PDB entry 2QE7 | X-ray diffraction, 3.06 A resolution | chains F and G of the 8 polymer chains in the assembly

Chain F:
Name: ATP synthase subunit beta
Source organism: Bacillus sp
Notes: EC 3.6.1.34
UniProt: Q71CG3 (Q71CG3_9BACI); residues 1-462 here = UniProt positions 1-462
Sequence (462 residues; numbered 1 to 462; the number before each row is that of its first residue):
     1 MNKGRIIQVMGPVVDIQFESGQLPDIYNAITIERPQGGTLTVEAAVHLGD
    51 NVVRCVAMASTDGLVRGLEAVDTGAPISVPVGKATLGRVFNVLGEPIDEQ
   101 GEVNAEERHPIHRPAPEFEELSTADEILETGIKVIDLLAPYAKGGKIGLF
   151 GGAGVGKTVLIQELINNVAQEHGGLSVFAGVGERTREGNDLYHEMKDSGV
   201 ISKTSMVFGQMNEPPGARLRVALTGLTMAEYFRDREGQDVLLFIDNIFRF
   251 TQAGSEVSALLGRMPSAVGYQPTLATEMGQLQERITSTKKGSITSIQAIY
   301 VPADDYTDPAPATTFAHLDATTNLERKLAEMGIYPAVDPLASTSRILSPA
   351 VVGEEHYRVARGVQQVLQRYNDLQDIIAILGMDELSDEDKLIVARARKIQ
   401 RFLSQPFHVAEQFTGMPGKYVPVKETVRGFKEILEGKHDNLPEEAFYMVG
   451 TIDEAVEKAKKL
Disordered / not traced: 1

Chain G:
Name: ATP synthase subunit gamma
Source organism: Bacillus sp
Notes: EC 3.6.1.34
UniProt: Q71CG4 (Q71CG4_9BACI); residues 1-286 here = UniProt positions 1-286
Sequence (286 residues; each row starts with the number of its first residue):
     1 MQGMREIKRRIRSVKNTRQITKAMKMVAAAKLRRAQETAENARPYADKIK
    51 EVISSIAAGTKDFSHPMLEARPVKKTGYMVITSDRGLAGPYNANILRLVS
   101 KTIEERHQSKDEYVIFAVGRKGRDFFKKRGYPVVEEVTGISDTPSLTEIQ
   151 DIAQSAIGMFADETFDKLTIFYNEFVSPIVQRPVEKQLLPLTSEEVLDGP
   201 VSAYEYEPDSESVLEVLLPKYAETLIYSALLDAKASEFGARMTAMGNATD
   251 NATEMLETLTLQFNRARQAAITQEIAEIVAGANALR
Disordered / not traced: 1-2, 50-63, 194-216, 267-286

How chain F and chain G interact:
Pairs across the interface - 22 pairs, chain F then chain G:
  Asp304(F) with Ala266(G)
  Leu340(F) with Arg5(G); Glu6(G)
  Thr343(F) with Arg5(G)
  Gln368(F) with Glu6(G), hydrogen bond; Arg9(G), hydrogen bond (backbone-side chain)
  Asn371(F) with Arg9(G); Arg10(G), hydrogen bond
  Asp372(F) with Arg9(G), salt bridge; Ser13(G), hydrogen bond
  Asp375(F) with Arg10(G), salt bridge; Val14(G)
  Ile379(F) with Thr17(G); Ala248(G); Asn251(G)
  Leu380(F) with Leu87(G), hydrophobic
  Asp383(F) with Pro90(G); Ala93(G)
  Glu384(F) with Gly86(G); Leu87(G), hydrogen bond (side chain-backbone); Ala88(G), hydrogen bond (side chain-backbone); Lys121(G)
Interface residues without a listed pair, chain F (17 interface residues in all): Tyr306, Ala341, Gln374, Ile376, Ala378, Asp387
Interface residues without a listed pair, chain G (21 interface residues in all): Gly3, Gly89, Lys128, Met245, Ala252

Summary:
The interface between chain F and chain G involves 17 residues on one side and 21 on the other, with 6
hydrogen bonds and 2 salt bridges. Polar pairs include Asp372(F)-Arg9(G), Asp375(F)-Arg10(G) and
Gln368(F)-Glu6(G).
Here chain F is ATP synthase subunit beta and chain G is ATP synthase subunit gamma, both from Bacillus sp.
Entry 2QE7 (Crystal structure of the f1-atpase from the thermoalkaliphilic bacterium bacillus sp. ta2.a1) was
determined by X-ray diffraction.
